Entry 7JRJ (electron microscopy, 3.03 A resolution); this record covers chains F and A of the 15 polymer chains in the assembly.

Chain F:
Molecule: Flagellar radial spoke protein 1
From: Chlamydomonas reinhardtii
UniProtKB: Q27YU0 (RSP1_CHLRE); residues 1-814 here = UniProt positions 1-814
Chain sequence (814 residues; each row starts with the number of its first residue):
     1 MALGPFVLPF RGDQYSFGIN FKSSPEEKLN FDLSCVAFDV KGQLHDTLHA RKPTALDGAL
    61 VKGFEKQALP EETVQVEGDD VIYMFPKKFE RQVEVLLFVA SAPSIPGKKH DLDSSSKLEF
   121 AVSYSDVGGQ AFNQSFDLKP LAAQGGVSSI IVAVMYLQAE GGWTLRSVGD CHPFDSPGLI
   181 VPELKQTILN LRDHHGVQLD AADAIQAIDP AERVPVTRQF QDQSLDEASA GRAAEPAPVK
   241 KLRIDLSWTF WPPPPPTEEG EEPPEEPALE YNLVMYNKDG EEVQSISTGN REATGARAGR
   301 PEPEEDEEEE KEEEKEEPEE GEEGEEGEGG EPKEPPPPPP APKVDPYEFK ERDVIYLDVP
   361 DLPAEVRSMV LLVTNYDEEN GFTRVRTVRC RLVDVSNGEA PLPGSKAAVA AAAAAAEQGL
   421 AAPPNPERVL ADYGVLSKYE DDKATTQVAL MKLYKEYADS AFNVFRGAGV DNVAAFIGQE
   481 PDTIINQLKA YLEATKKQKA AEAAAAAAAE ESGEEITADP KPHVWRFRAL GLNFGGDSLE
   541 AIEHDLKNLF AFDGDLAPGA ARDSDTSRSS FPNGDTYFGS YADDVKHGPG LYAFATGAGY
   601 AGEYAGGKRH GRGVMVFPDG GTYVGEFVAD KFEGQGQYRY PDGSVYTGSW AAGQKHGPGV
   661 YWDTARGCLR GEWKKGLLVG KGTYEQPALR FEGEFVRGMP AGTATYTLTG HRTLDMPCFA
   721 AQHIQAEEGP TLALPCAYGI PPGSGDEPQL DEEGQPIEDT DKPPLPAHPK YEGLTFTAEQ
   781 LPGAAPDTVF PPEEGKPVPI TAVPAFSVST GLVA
Disordered / not traced: 1-446, 750-760, 814
UniProt features mapped onto this chain:
  - modified residue (Asymmetric dimethylarginine): R243, R428
From the paper describing this entry:
  - mutagenesis - G636D: decreased stability

Chain A:
Molecule: Radial spoke protein 9
From: Chlamydomonas reinhardtii
UniProtKB: Q27YU5 (Q27YU5_CHLRE); residue numbers follow UniProt; this construct covers 1-269
Chain sequence (269 residues; row label = number of the first residue in the row):
     1 MVQLEPNITL VLKHLASCGA VVSAEQQAAL DHSIPIKRIE AGLRSLTLWG RLTTLNGKDY
    61 LVAEGYNVAS SKEGAAVYET KYFYSQDGAR WSDLQPVDSE TATRCARIKG MLSGDPAKNY
   121 ELEEKDPNAP EPSPEAEEEV KPLVFQIPEL AVLRCRVDAI ATATSVIPTD STILNAASQV
   181 VPNRLFAGAA YPEKLESYQH RFSLPGSGVT LSQDLRGTWA VQYDAFKGVA QVRSLLFPGY
   241 FFYYAANELT WGSLYVGDGL RNNDLIFML
Disordered / not traced: 1, 126-141
Cystine bridges: C105-C155
From the paper describing this entry:
  - mutagenesis - Y244R, R261DEL: decreased stability

Interface between chain F and chain A:
Pairs across the interface (34; chain F residue first):
  Y706(F) - I266(A)
  Y706(F) - F267(A)  hydrophobic
  L708(F) - I266(A)
  L708(F) - F267(A)  hydrophobic
  R712(F) - M268(A)
  R712(F) - L269(A)
  C718(F) - K194(A)  hydrogen bond (backbone-side chain)
  C718(F) - R216(A)
  F719(F) - E193(A)
  F719(F) - K194(A)
  F719(F) - L195(A)  hydrogen bond (backbone-backbone)
  F719(F) - W219(A)
  F719(F) - A220(A)  hydrophobic
  F719(F) - V221(A)
  A720(F) - S212(A)
  A721(F) - E196(A)
  Q722(F) - E196(A)
  Q722(F) - S212(A)  hydrogen bond (side chain-backbone)
  Q722(F) - Q213(A)
  H723(F) - S212(A)
  H723(F) - R216(A)
  E728(F) - R216(A)  hydrogen bond (backbone-side chain)
  G729(F) - R216(A)
  P730(F) - R216(A)
  L732(F) - R216(A)
  L732(F) - I266(A)  hydrophobic
  A733(F) - I266(A)
  L734(F) - I266(A)
  L734(F) - F267(A)  hydrophobic
  A778(F) - N263(A)
  E779(F) - R261(A)  hydrogen bond (backbone-side chain)
  L781(F) - L236(A)  hydrophobic
  L781(F) - R261(A)
  P782(F) - L215(A)
Other interface residues (no listed pair), chain F (24 interface residues in all): I724, F776, Q780, G783, A784
Other interface residues (no listed pair), chain A (19 interface residues in all): K109

Summary:
The interface between chain F and chain A involves 24 residues on one side and 19 on the other, with 5
hydrogen bonds. Among the polar pairs are C718(F)-K194(A), Q722(F)-S212(A) and E728(F)-R216(A). From the
paper: Y244R and R261DEL of chain A reduce stability; G636D of chain F reduces stability.
Here chain F is Flagellar radial spoke protein 1 and chain A is Radial spoke protein 9, both from
Chlamydomonas reinhardtii. Entry 7JRJ (Chlamydomonas reinhardtii radial spoke head and neck (recombinant)) was
determined by electron microscopy (same publication as 7JR9).
